PDB entry 6OKC | X-ray diffraction, 1.55 A resolution | chains A and B of the 4 polymer chains in the assembly

# Chain A (and B)
Molecule: 3-oxoacyl-[acyl-carrier-protein] synthase 1
Source organism: Escherichia coli (strain K12)
Notes: EC 2.3.1.41; chain B of this document is another copy of the same molecule, construct and numbering; everything in this record applies to it too
UniProtKB: P0A953 (FABB_ECOLI); residues 1-406 here = UniProt positions 1-406
Amino-acid sequence (406 residues; numbered 1 to 406; the number before each row is that of its first residue):
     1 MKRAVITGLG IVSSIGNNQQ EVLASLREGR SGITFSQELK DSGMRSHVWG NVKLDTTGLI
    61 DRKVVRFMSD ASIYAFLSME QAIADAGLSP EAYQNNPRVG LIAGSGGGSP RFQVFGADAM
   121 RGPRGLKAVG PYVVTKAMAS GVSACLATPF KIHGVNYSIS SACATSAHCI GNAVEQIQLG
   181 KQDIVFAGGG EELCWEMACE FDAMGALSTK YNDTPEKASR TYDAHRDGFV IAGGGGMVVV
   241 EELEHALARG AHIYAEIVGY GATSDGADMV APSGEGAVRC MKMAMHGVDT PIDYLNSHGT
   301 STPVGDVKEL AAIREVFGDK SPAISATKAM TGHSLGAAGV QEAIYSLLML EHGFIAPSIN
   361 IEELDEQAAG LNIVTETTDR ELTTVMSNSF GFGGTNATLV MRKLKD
Not modelled in the structure: 405-406
Covalently attached groups: compound MRJ linked to Cys-163
Ligand contacts:
  - MRJ (N-[2-(dodecanoylamino)ethyl]-N~3~-[(2R)-2-hydroxy-3,3-dimethyl-4-(phosphonooxy)butanoyl]-beta-alaninamide), molecule 1: Gly-106, Gly-107, Pro-110, Ala-162, Glu-191, Met-197, Glu-200, Phe-201, Met-204, Gly-205, Ala-206, Phe-229, Val-270, Ala-271, Pro-272, His-298, Thr-300, Thr-302, Val-304, Gly-305, His-333, Leu-335, Phe-390, Gly-391, Phe-392
  - MRJ, molecule 2: Gln-113, Val-133, Val-134, Ala-137, Met-138
UniProt features mapped onto this chain:
  - active site (For beta-ketoacyl synthase activity): Cys-163, His-298, His-333
  - natural variant: Ala-4 (A4T: In strain: MA-1 / fabB3), Ser-140 (S140F: In strain: K1060 / fabB5), Gly-299 (G299S: In strain: MA-1 / fabB3), Ala-329 (A329V: In strain: M5 / fabB15)
From the paper describing this entry:
  - catalytic residues: Cys-163, Phe-392
  - binding site for MRJ: Cys-163, Phe-392

# Chain A / chain B interface
Pairs across the interface (154):
  Met-1(A) with Met-1(B), hydrophobic; Leu-179(B), hydrophobic
  Ser-42(A) with Met-120(B)
  Gly-43(A) with Met-120(B)
  Met-44(A) with Met-120(B)
  Arg-45(A) with Leu-126(B)
  Phe-67(A) with Met-269(B), hydrophobic
  Gly-106(A) with Met-138(B); Ala-139(B), hydrogen bond (backbone-backbone)
  Gly-107(A) with Gln-113(B), hydrogen bond (backbone-side chain)
  Ser-109(A) with Gln-113(B)
  Pro-110(A) with Gln-113(B)
  Gln-113(A) with Gly-108(B), hydrogen bond (side chain-backbone); Ser-109(B); Pro-110(B); Gln-113(B); Val-114(B); Glu-196(B), hydrogen bond (side chain-backbone); Glu-200(B), hydrogen bond
  Val-114(A) with Gln-113(B); Ala-117(B), hydrophobic; Arg-121(B)
  Gly-116(A) with Glu-200(B)
  Ala-117(A) with Val-114(B), hydrophobic; Trp-195(B), hydrophobic
  Asp-118(A) with Arg-121(B), salt bridge
  Met-120(A) with Ser-42(B); Gly-43(B); Met-44(B); Cys-199(B), hydrophobic
  Arg-121(A) with Val-114(B); Asp-118(B), salt bridge; Trp-195(B)
  Leu-126(A) with Arg-45(B); Cys-199(B); Asp-202(B); Ala-203(B)
  Val-129(A) with Glu-200(B); Ala-203(B), hydrophobic
  Gly-130(A) with Ala-203(B)
  Pro-131(A) with Met-204(B)
  Val-133(A) with Glu-200(B)
  Val-134(A) with Glu-200(B); Phe-201(B), hydrophobic; Met-204(B), hydrophobic; Phe-392(B), hydrophobic
  Thr-135(A) with Met-269(B)
  Met-138(A) with Gly-106(B)
  Ala-139(A) with Gly-106(B), hydrogen bond (backbone-backbone); Ala-139(B), hydrophobic; Ser-160(B)
  Ser-140(A) with Ser-160(B); Ser-161(B); Ala-162(B), hydrogen bond (side chain-backbone)
  Ala-144(A) with Met-269(B); Phe-392(B); Gly-393(B)
  Cys-145(A) with Met-269(B), hydrophobic
  Ala-147(A) with Ser-264(B); Gly-266(B)
  Thr-148(A) with Gly-266(B); Ala-267(B); Asp-268(B); Met-269(B); Gly-393(B), hydrogen bond (side chain-backbone)
  Lys-151(A) with Gly-266(B)
  Ile-152(A) with Ser-264(B), hydrogen bond (backbone-side chain); Asp-265(B); Gly-266(B), hydrogen bond (backbone-backbone)
  His-153(A) with Thr-263(B); Ser-264(B), hydrogen bond (backbone-backbone); Asp-265(B), hydrogen bond (side chain-backbone); Glu-275(B); Arg-279(B), hydrogen bond (backbone-side chain)
  Gly-154(A) with Thr-263(B); Ser-264(B), hydrogen bond (backbone-backbone)
  Asn-156(A) with Ser-264(B), hydrogen bond; Gly-393(B), hydrogen bond (side chain-backbone); Gly-394(B); Thr-395(B), hydrogen bond (backbone-side chain)
  Tyr-157(A) with Ile-159(B), hydrophobic; Ser-160(B); Ser-161(B); His-168(B); Asn-172(B), hydrogen bond
  Ser-158(A) with Ile-159(B); Ser-160(B), hydrogen bond (backbone-backbone)
  Ile-159(A) with Tyr-157(B), hydrophobic; Ser-158(B)
  Ser-160(A) with Ala-139(B); Ser-140(B); Tyr-157(B); Ser-158(B), hydrogen bond (backbone-backbone)
  Ser-161(A) with Ser-140(B); Tyr-157(B)
  Ala-162(A) with Ser-140(B), hydrogen bond (backbone-side chain)
  His-168(A) with Tyr-157(B)
  Asn-172(A) with Tyr-157(B), hydrogen bond; Asn-172(B), hydrogen bond
  Glu-175(A) with Gln-176(B), hydrogen bond; Leu-179(B); Lys-181(B), salt bridge
  Gln-176(A) with Glu-175(B), hydrogen bond
  Leu-179(A) with Met-1(B), hydrophobic; Glu-175(B); Leu-179(B), hydrophobic
  Lys-181(A) with Glu-175(B), salt bridge
  Trp-195(A) with Ala-117(B), hydrophobic; Arg-121(B)
  Glu-196(A) with Gln-113(B), hydrogen bond (backbone-side chain)
  Cys-199(A) with Met-120(B), hydrophobic; Leu-126(B)
  Glu-200(A) with Gln-113(B), hydrogen bond; Gly-116(B); Ala-117(B); Val-129(B); Val-133(B); Val-134(B)
  Phe-201(A) with Val-134(B), hydrophobic
  Asp-202(A) with Leu-126(B)
  Ala-203(A) with Leu-126(B); Val-129(B), hydrophobic; Gly-130(B)
  Met-204(A) with Pro-131(B); Val-134(B), hydrophobic
  Thr-263(A) with His-153(B); Gly-154(B)
  Ser-264(A) with Ala-147(B); Ile-152(B), hydrogen bond (side chain-backbone); His-153(B), hydrogen bond (backbone-backbone); Gly-154(B), hydrogen bond (backbone-backbone); Asn-156(B), hydrogen bond
  Asp-265(A) with Ile-152(B); His-153(B), hydrogen bond (backbone-side chain)
  Gly-266(A) with Ala-147(B); Thr-148(B); Lys-151(B); Ile-152(B), hydrogen bond (backbone-backbone)
  Ala-267(A) with Thr-148(B)
  Asp-268(A) with Thr-148(B)
  Met-269(A) with Phe-67(B), hydrophobic; Thr-135(B); Ala-144(B); Cys-145(B), hydrophobic; Thr-148(B)
  Glu-275(A) with His-153(B)
  Arg-279(A) with His-153(B), hydrogen bond (side chain-backbone)
  Phe-392(A) with Val-134(B), hydrophobic; Met-138(B), hydrophobic
  Gly-393(A) with Ala-144(B); Thr-148(B), hydrogen bond (backbone-side chain); Asn-156(B), hydrogen bond (backbone-side chain)
  Gly-394(A) with Asn-156(B)
  Thr-395(A) with Asn-156(B), hydrogen bond (side chain-backbone)
Interface residues without a listed pair, chain A (75 interface residues in all): Pro-97, Ser-105, Val-155, Tyr-260, Ala-262, Val-270
Interface residues without a listed pair, chain B (77 interface residues in all): Pro-97, Ser-105, Gly-107, Ala-137, Val-155, Tyr-260, Ala-262, Val-270

# Overview
The interface between chain A and chain B involves 75 residues on one side and 77 on the other; the contacts
include 37 hydrogen bonds and 4 salt bridges. Polar contacts include Asp-118(A)/Arg-121(B),
Glu-175(A)/Lys-181(B) and Gly-107(A)/Gln-113(B). The paper reports catalytic residues Cys-163(A) and
Phe-392(A); a binding site for MRJ at Cys-163(A) and Phe-392(A).
Chain A and chain B are both 3-oxoacyl-[acyl-carrier-protein] synthase 1 (Escherichia coli (strain K12)); the
structure, Crosslinked Crystal Structure of Type II Fatty Acid Synthase Ketosynthase, FabB, and C12-crypto
Acyl Carrier Protein ..., was determined by X-ray diffraction together with 6OKF, 6OKG and 6OLT from the same
study.
